PDB entry 8J85 | electron microscopy, 2.70 A resolution | chains A and B of the 8 polymer chains in the assembly

# Chain A (and B)
Name: Amidohydrolase family protein
Organism: Stenotrophomonas acidaminiphila
Notes: engineered mutation(s): S88E; chain B of this document is another copy of the same molecule, construct and numbering; everything in this record applies to it too
Sequence (427 residues; numbered 1 to 427; the number before each row is that of its first residue):
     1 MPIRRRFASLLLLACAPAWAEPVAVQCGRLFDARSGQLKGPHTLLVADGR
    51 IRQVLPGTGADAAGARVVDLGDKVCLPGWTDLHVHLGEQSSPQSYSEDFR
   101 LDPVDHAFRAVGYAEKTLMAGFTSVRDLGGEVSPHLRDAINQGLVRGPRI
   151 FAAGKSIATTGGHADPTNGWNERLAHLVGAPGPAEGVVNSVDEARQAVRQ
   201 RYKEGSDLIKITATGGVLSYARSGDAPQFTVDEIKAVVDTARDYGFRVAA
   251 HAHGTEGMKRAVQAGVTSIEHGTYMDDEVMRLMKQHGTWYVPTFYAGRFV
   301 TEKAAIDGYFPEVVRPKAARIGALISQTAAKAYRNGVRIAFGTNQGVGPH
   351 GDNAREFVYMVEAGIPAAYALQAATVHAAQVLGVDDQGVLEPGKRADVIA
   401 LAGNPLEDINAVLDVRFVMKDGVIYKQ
Disordered / not traced: 1-21, 58-64
Modified / non-standard residues: Lys210 (lysine nz-carboxylic acid; KCX)
Cystine bridges: Cys27-Cys75
Ion coordination: Zn2+ site 1: His83, His85, Lys210; Zn2+ site 2: Lys210, His251, His271 (together with 97U)
Ligand contacts: 97U: His83, His85, Glu88, Gly129, Ser156, His163, Ala164, Lys210, Gly216, Val217, Leu218, His251, His253, Glu270, His271, Thr293, Ala296, Gly297, Val300, Ile325, Asn344, Val347

# Chain A / chain B interface
Residue-residue contacts (23; chain A residue first):
  Asp192(A) - Ser190(B)
  Arg195(A) - Asn189(B)  hydrogen bond (side chain-backbone)
  Gln196(A) - Thr160(B)
  Gln196(A) - Asn189(B)
  Arg199(A) - Thr159(B)
  Arg199(A) - Thr160(B)
  Arg199(A) - Asn189(B)  hydrogen bond
  Arg199(A) - Gln228(B)
  Arg199(A) - Thr230(B)
  Arg199(A) - Glu233(B)  salt bridge
  Gln200(A) - Thr160(B)
  Tyr202(A) - Gly161(B)
  Tyr202(A) - Arg222(B)  hydrogen bond (backbone-side chain)
  Tyr202(A) - Ser223(B)  hydrogen bond (side chain-backbone)
  Tyr202(A) - Gln228(B)
  Lys203(A) - Gly161(B)
  Lys203(A) - Asp165(B)  salt bridge
  Lys203(A) - Thr167(B)  hydrogen bond
  Lys203(A) - Asn168(B)
  Gly205(A) - Arg222(B)
  Ser206(A) - Arg222(B)
  Asp243(A) - Pro227(B)
  Asp243(A) - Arg260(B)  salt bridge
Other interface residues (no listed pair), chain A (12 interface residues in all): Tyr244, Phe246
Other interface residues (no listed pair), chain B (17 interface residues in all): Ala221, Phe229

# Summary
Chain A and chain B form an interface of 12 and 17 residues respectively; the contacts include 5 hydrogen
bonds and 3 salt bridges. Polar pairs include Arg199(A)-Glu233(B), Lys203(A)-Asp165(B) and
Asp243(A)-Arg260(B). Bound to chain A: 97U.
Both chains are Amidohydrolase family protein (Stenotrophomonas acidaminiphila). Entry 8J85 (Cryo-EM structure
of ochratoxin A-detoxifying amidohydrolase ADH3 mutant S88E in complex with ochratoxin A) was determined by
electron microscopy (same publication as 8IHQ, 8IHR and 8IHS).
